2B1X - chains A and B of the 6 polymer chains in the assembly; structure by X-ray diffraction, 2.00 A resolution.

[Chain A]
Protein: naphthalene dioxygenase large subunit
From: Rhodococcus sp
Notes: EC 1.14.12.12
Reference sequence: Q9X3R9 (Q9X3R9_9NOCA); residues 1-470 here = UniProt positions 1-470
Chain sequence (470 residues; numbered 1 to 470; the number before each row is that of its first residue):
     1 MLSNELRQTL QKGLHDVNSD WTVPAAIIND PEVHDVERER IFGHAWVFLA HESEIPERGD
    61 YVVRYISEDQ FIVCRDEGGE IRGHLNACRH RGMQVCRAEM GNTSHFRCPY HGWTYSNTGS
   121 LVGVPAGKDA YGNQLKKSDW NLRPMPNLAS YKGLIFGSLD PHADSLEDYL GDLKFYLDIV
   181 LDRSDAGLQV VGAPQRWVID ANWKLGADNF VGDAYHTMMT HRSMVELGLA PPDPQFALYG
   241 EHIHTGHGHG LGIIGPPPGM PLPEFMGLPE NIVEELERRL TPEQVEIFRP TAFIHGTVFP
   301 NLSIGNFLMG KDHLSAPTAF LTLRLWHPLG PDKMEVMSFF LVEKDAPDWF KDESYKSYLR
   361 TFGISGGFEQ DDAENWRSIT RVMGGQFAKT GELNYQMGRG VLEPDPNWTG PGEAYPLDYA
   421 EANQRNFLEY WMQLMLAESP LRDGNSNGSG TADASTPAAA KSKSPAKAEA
Disordered / not traced: 442-470
Ion coordination: 2Fe-2S cluster Fe: C88, H90, C108, H111; Fe ion: H216, H221, D372
Ligand contacts: 2Fe-2S cluster (FES): C88, H90, R91, G92, M93, C108, Y110, H111, G112, W113
Reported in the primary citation:
  - Fe ion coordination: D372
  - binding site for (4S)-2-methyl-2,4-pentanediol: T217

[Chain B]
Protein: naphthalene dioxygenase small subunit
From: Rhodococcus sp
Notes: EC 1.14.12.12
Reference sequence: Q9WVZ0 (Q9WVZ0_9NOCA); residues 508-679 here correspond to UniProt positions 1-172 (UniProt number = residue number - 507)
Chain sequence (172 residues; each row starts with the number of its first residue):
   508 MNTQTRVSDT TVREITEWLY MEAELLDAGK YREWLALVTE DLSYVVPIRV TREREAVTDV
   568 VEGMTHMDDD ADSMEMRVLR LETEYAWAED PPSRSRHFVT NVRVATGDSE DEFKVTSNLL
   628 LYRTRGDVAT YDVLSGERTD VLRRAGDSFL MAKRVVLLDQ TTIMTHNLAL IM
Disordered / not traced: 508-512

[Chain A / chain B interface]
Contacting residue pairs - 89 pairs, chain A then chain B:
  R97(A) with T558(B)
  A98(A) with T558(B); R559(B); E560(B)
  E99(A) with V557(B); T558(B), hydrogen bond; T668(B), hydrogen bond
  M100(A) with V557(B), hydrophobic
  V191(A) with G570(B); M571(B)
  G192(A) with V568(B); E569(B)
  A193(A) with V568(B); M571(B)
  Q195(A) with I555(B); T572(B), hydrogen bond (side chain-backbone); H573(B)
  R196(A) with T668(B); T669(B); I670(B), hydrogen bond (backbone-backbone)
  W197(A) with I670(B); T672(B); H673(B), hydrogen bond (side chain-backbone)
  V198(A) with T669(B); I670(B), hydrogen bond (backbone-backbone); T672(B); H673(B)
  I199(A) with H673(B)
  D200(A) with H673(B)
  M219(A) with Y592(B), hydrophobic; W594(B), hydrogen bond (backbone-side chain)
  T220(A) with W594(B), hydrogen bond (backbone-side chain)
  R222(A) with Y592(B)
  S223(A) with R587(B), hydrogen bond; T590(B); Y592(B)
  M224(A) with R587(B)
  E226(A) with T590(B); Y592(B)
  L227(A) with M583(B); L586(B), hydrophobic; R587(B)
  D312(A) with D579(B)
  H313(A) with D579(B); E582(B), salt bridge; M583(B); L586(B)
  L314(A) with D579(B)
  E335(A) with T669(B), hydrogen bond
  F340(A) with M571(B), hydrophobic
  Y355(A) with G570(B); M571(B), hydrophobic; T572(B); D575(B), hydrogen bond
  K356(A) with D575(B)
  L359(A) with T572(B); H573(B); D575(B)
  R360(A) with D575(B), hydrogen bond (side chain-backbone); D576(B), salt bridge; D577(B), salt bridge; S580(B), hydrogen bond
  I364(A) with H573(B); I670(B), hydrophobic; N674(B); L675(B), hydrogen bond (backbone-backbone)
  S365(A) with H573(B), hydrogen bond (side chain-backbone); M574(B); R584(B), hydrogen bond (backbone-side chain); L675(B)
  G367(A) with R587(B)
  Q370(A) with R587(B), hydrogen bond; A595(B); N674(B), hydrogen bond (backbone-side chain); A676(B)
  D371(A) with R587(B), salt bridge; Y592(B); A593(B); W594(B), hydrogen bond (side chain-backbone); A595(B), hydrogen bond (side chain-backbone)
  A373(A) with H673(B)
  E374(A) with W594(B); A595(B); R632(B), salt bridge; H673(B), salt bridge
  R377(A) with R632(B); H673(B)
  R381(A) with D634(B), salt bridge; V635(B)
Other interface residues (no listed pair), chain A (43 interface residues in all): Y61, P194, L229, K311, Y358

[In short]
Chain A and chain B form an interface of 43 and 38 residues respectively, with 20 hydrogen bonds and 7 salt
bridges. Among the polar pairs are H313(A)-E582(B), R360(A)-D576(B) and R360(A)-D577(B). Chain A binds 2Fe-2S
cluster. The paper reports a binding site for (4S)-2-methyl-2,4-pentanediol at T217(A); Fe ion coordination by
D372(A).
Chain A is naphthalene dioxygenase large subunit and chain B is naphthalene dioxygenase small subunit, both
from Rhodococcus sp; the structure, Crystal structure of naphthalene 1,2-dioxygenase from Rhodococcus sp, was
determined by X-ray diffraction, deposited together with 2B24.
